PDB entry 5DIF | X-ray diffraction, 2.09 A resolution | chains B and C of the 4 polymer chains in the assembly

[Chain B]
Protein: Ran-specific GTPase-activating protein 1
From: Saccharomyces cerevisiae
Notes: fragment: RanDB1
Reference sequence: P41920 (YRB1_YEAST); residues 62-201 here = UniProt positions 62-201
Sequence (143 residues; numbered 59 to 201; the number before each row is that of its first residue):
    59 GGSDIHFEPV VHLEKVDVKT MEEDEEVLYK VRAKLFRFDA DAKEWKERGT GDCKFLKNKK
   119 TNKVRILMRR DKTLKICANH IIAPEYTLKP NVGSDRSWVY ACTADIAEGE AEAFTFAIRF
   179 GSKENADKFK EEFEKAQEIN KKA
Unresolved in the structure: 59-62, 70-77, 201
Sequence notes: expression tag (59-61)

[Chain C]
Protein: Exportin-1
From: Saccharomyces cerevisiae (strain ATCC 204508 / S288c)
Reference sequence: P30822 (XPO1_YEAST); residue numbers follow UniProt; this construct covers 1-376, 414-1058
Sequence (1024 residues; each row starts with the number of its first residue; note: 37 numbers in that range are skipped by the numbering (no residue carries them; nothing is unmodelled there); numbers below 1 keep their minus sign (Gly-2 is residue -2)):
    -2 GGSMEGILDF SNDLDIALLD QVVSTFYQGS GVQQKQAQEI LTKFQDNPDA WQKADQILQF
    58 STNPQSKFIA LSILDKLITR KWKLLPNDHR IGIRNFVVGM IISMCQDDEV FKTQKNLINK
   118 SDLTLVQILK QEWPQNWPEF IPELIGSSSS SVNVCENNMI VLKLLSEEVF DFSAEQMTQA
   178 KALHLKNSMS KEFEQIFKLC FQVLEQGSSS SLIVATLESL LRYLHWIPYR YIYETNILEL
   238 LSTKFMTSPD TRAITLKCLT EVSNLKIPQD NDLIKRQTVL FFQNTLQQIA TSVMPVTADL
   298 KATYANANGN DQSFLQDLAM FLTTYLARNR ALLESDESLR ELLLNAHQYL IQLSKIEERE
   358 LFKTTLDYWH NLVADLFYE
   414 PLKKHIYEEI CSQLRLVIIE NMVRPEEDLV VENDEGEIVR EFVKESDTIQ LYKSEREVLV
   474 YLTHLNVIDT EEIMISKLAR QIDGSEWSWH NINTLSWAIG SISGTMSEDT EKRFVVTVIK
   534 DLLGLCEQKR GKDNKAVVAS DIMYVVGQYP RFLKAHWNFL RTVILKLFEF MHETHEGVQD
   594 MACDTFIKIV QKCKYHFVIQ QPRESEPFIQ TIIRDIQKTT ADLQPQQVHT FYKACGIIIS
   654 EERSVAERNR LLSDLMQLPN MAWDTIVEQS TANPTLLLDS ETVKIIANII KTNVAVCTSM
   714 GADFYPQLGH IYYNMLQLYR AVSSMISAQV AAEGLIATKT PKVRGLRTIK KEILKLVETY
   774 ISKARNLDDV VKVLVEPLLN AVLEDYMNNV PDARDAEVLN CMTTVVEKVG HMIPQGVILI
   834 LQSVFECTLD MINKDFTEYP EHRVEFYKLL KVINEKSFAA FLELPPAAFK LFVDAICWAF
   894 KHNNRDVEVN GLQIALDLVK NIERMGNVPF ANEFHKNYFF IFVSETFFVL TDSDHKSGFS
   954 KQALLLMKLI SLVYDNKISV PLYQEAEVPQ GTSNQVYLSQ YLANMLSNAF PHLTSEQIAS
  1014 FLSALTKQCK DLVVFKGTLR DFLVQIKEVG GDPTDYLFAE DKENA
Unresolved in the structure: -2, 440-460, 1054-1058
Sequence notes: expression tag (-2 to 0); conflict Asp441 (Val in P30822); engineered mutation Gly537 (Asp in P30822), Cys539 (Thr in P30822), Glu540 (Val in P30822), Gln541 (Lys in P30822), Cys1022 (Tyr in P30822)

[Chain B / chain C interface]
Pairs across the interface (8):
  Val150(B) - Ile749(C)  hydrophobic
  Val150(B) - Thr753(C)
  Val150(B) - Pro754(C)
  Gly151(B) - Lys752(C)
  Gly151(B) - Pro754(C)
  Gly151(B) - Arg757(C)  hydrogen bond (backbone-side chain)
  Ser152(B) - Pro754(C)
  Asp153(B) - Pro754(C)

[In short]
4 residues of chain B and 5 residues of chain C are in contact, with 1 hydrogen bond. The hydrogen-bonded pair
is Gly151(B)-Arg757(C).
Here chain B is Ran-specific GTPase-activating protein 1 (Saccharomyces cerevisiae) and chain C is Exportin-1
(Saccharomyces cerevisiae (strain ATCC 204508 / S288c)). Entry 5DIF (Crystal Structure of CPEB4 NES Peptide in
complex with CRM1-Ran-RanBP1) was determined by X-ray diffraction together with 5DH9, 5DHA, 5DHF and 5DI9 from
the same study.
